PDB entry 7YIJ | electron microscopy, 3.80 A resolution | chains A and B of the 4 polymer chains in the assembly

== Chain A (and B) ==
Protein: Potassium voltage-gated channel subfamily H member 5
From: Homo sapiens
Notes: chain B of this document is another copy of the same molecule, construct and numbering; everything in this record applies to it too
UniProt: Q8NCM2 (KCNH5_HUMAN); residue numbers follow UniProt; this construct covers 1-988
Amino-acid sequence (988 residues; each row starts with the number of its first residue):
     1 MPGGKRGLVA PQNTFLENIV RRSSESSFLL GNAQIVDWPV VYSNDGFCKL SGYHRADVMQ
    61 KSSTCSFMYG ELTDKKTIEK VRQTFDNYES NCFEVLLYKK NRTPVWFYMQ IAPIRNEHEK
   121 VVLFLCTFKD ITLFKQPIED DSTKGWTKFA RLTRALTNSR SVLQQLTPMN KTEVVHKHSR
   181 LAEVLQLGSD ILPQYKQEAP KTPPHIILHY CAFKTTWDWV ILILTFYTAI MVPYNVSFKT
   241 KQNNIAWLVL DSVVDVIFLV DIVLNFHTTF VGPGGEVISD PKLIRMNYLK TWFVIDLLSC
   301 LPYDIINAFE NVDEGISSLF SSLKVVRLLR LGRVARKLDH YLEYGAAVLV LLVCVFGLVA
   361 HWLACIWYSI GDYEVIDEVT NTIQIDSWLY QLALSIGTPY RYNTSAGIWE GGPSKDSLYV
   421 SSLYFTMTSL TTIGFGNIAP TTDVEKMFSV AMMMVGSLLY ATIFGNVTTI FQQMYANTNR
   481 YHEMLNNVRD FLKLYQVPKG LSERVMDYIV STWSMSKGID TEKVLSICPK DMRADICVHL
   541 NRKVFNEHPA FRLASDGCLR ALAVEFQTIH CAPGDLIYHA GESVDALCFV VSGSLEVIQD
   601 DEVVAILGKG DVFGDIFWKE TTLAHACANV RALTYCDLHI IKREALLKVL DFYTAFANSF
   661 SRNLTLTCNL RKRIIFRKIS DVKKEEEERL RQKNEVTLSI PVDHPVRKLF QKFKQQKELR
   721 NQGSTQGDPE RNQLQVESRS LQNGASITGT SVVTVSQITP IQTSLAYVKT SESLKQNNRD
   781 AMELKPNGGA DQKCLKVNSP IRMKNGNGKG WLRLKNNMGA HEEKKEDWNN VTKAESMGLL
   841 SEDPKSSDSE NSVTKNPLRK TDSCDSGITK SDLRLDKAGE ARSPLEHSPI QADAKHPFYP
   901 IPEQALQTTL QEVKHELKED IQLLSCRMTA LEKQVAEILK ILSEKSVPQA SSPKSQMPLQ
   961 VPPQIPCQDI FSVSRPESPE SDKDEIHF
Not modelled in the structure: 1-10, 302-319, 404-407, 693-988
Bound ions: K+: Thr-432 (shared with Thr-432(B) of chain B; 1 residue of chain C; 1 residue of chain D)
Swiss-Prot annotation at these positions:
  - region: His-704 to Gln-715 (Calmodulin-binding), Thr-909 to Pro-948 (CAD (involved in subunit assembly))
  - motif: Thr-432 to Asn-437 (Selectivity filter)
  - binding site (a nucleoside 3',5'-cyclic phosphate): Ala-550 to Thr-667
  - modified residue: Ser-883 (Phosphoserine)
  - glycosylation: Asn-403 (N-linked (GlcNAc...) asparagine)
  - cross-link: Lys-785 (Glycyl lysine isopeptide (Lys-Gly) (interchain with G-Cter in ubiquitin))
  - natural variant: Ser-321 (S321N: In DEE112; uncertain significance), Lys-324 (K324E: In DEE112; uncertain significance), Arg-327 (R327H: In DEE112), Arg-333 (R333H: In DEE112), Ile-463 (I463T: In DEE112; uncertain significance), Thr-468 (T468P: In DEE112; uncertain significance), Phe-471 (F471S: In DEE112; uncertain significance)
  - mutagenesis: Lys-337 (K337A: Left-shifts the half-activation membrane potential), Thr-468 (T468A: Reduces the delayed rectifier potassium channel activity. Has little effect on the voltage sensitivity), Gln-472 (Q472A: Almost loss of the delayed rectifier potassium channel activity. Has little effect on the voltage sensitivity)

== How chain A and chain B interact ==
Residue-residue contacts - 110 pairs, chain A then chain B:
  Pro-11(A) with Pro-573(B); Leu-633(B)
  Gln-12(A) with Leu-633(B)
  Asn-13(A) with Ile-606(B); Leu-633(B)
  Leu-16(A) with Leu-607(B)
  Glu-17(A) with Thr-634(B)
  Leu-30(A) with Val-603(B), hydrophobic; Val-604(B); Ala-605(B); Ile-606(B), hydrophobic
  Asn-32(A) with Glu-602(B); Val-603(B), hydrogen bond (backbone-backbone)
  Ala-33(A) with Glu-602(B); Val-603(B); Phe-676(B); Lys-678(B)
  Gln-34(A) with Glu-602(B), hydrogen bond (backbone-side chain); Val-603(B), hydrogen bond (side chain-backbone); Phe-676(B); Arg-677(B); Lys-678(B)
  Ile-35(A) with Glu-602(B), hydrogen bond (backbone-side chain); Phe-676(B); Arg-677(B); Lys-678(B); Asp-681(B)
  Val-36(A) with Ile-675(B), hydrophobic; Phe-676(B), hydrogen bond (backbone-backbone); Arg-677(B); Lys-678(B)
  Asp-37(A) with Ile-675(B); Phe-676(B), hydrogen bond (backbone-backbone); Arg-677(B)
  Trp-38(A) with Ile-675(B); Phe-676(B); Arg-677(B)
  Pro-39(A) with Val-604(B), hydrophobic; Phe-676(B)
  Val-41(A) with Val-604(B)
  Arg-55(A) with Leu-666(B); Thr-667(B)
  Ala-56(A) with Thr-667(B)
  Gln-60(A) with Thr-667(B); Ile-674(B)
  Lys-61(A) with Lys-672(B); Ile-674(B); Ile-675(B)
  Asp-86(A) with Ile-679(B); Lys-683(B), salt bridge
  Tyr-195(A) with Ile-606(B)
  Gly-274(A) with Ser-514(B)
  Leu-342(A) with Arg-480(B)
  Glu-343(A) with Asn-477(B); Arg-480(B); Tyr-481(B), hydrogen bond (side chain-backbone); Met-484(B)
  Val-348(A) with Gln-473(B); Asn-477(B)
  Asp-386(A) with Ser-395(B); Ile-396(B)
  Phe-425(A) with Phe-435(B), hydrophobic
  Ser-429(A) with Ile-433(B)
  Thr-432(A) with Thr-432(B); Ile-433(B)
  Ile-433(A) with Ile-433(B)
  Gly-434(A) with Gly-434(B)
  Phe-435(A) with Phe-435(B)
  Gly-436(A) with Phe-435(B)
  Ala-439(A) with Asn-437(B)
  Pro-440(A) with Asn-437(B), hydrogen bond (backbone-side chain)
  Thr-441(A) with Ser-395(B); Ile-396(B)
  Asp-443(A) with Ser-417(B), hydrogen bond
  Lys-446(A) with Leu-392(B); Ser-421(B), hydrogen bond; Ile-438(B)
  Val-450(A) with Met-427(B), hydrophobic
  Met-453(A) with Tyr-424(B), hydrophobic; Met-427(B), hydrophobic; Thr-428(B); Ile-433(B), hydrophobic; Phe-435(B), hydrophobic
  Ser-457(A) with Tyr-460(B)
  Leu-458(A) with Asn-466(B)
  Tyr-460(A) with Tyr-460(B)
  Ala-461(A) with Val-467(B); Ile-470(B)
  Thr-462(A) with Ile-470(B)
  Phe-464(A) with Met-474(B)
  Gly-465(A) with Met-474(B); Asn-477(B)
  Val-467(A) with Met-474(B), hydrophobic
  Thr-468(A) with Met-474(B); Asn-477(B); Thr-478(B)
  Ile-519(A) with Asn-486(B); Arg-489(B); Asp-490(B)
  Pro-529(A) with Tyr-508(B)
  Lys-530(A) with Glu-582(B), salt bridge
  Asp-531(A) with Asp-575(B); Leu-576(B); His-579(B), salt bridge
  Gly-557(A) with Ala-580(B); Gly-581(B)
  Arg-560(A) with His-579(B), hydrogen bond
  Phe-652(A) with Ser-583(B); His-625(B)
  Tyr-653(A) with Gly-581(B)
Other interface residues (no listed pair), chain A (68 interface residues in all): Tyr-344, Gly-345, Ile-438, Met-447, Ser-449, Gln-472, Lys-517, Asp-520, Val-524, Met-532, His-539
Other interface residues (no listed pair), chain B (71 interface residues in all): Val-420, Thr-431, Phe-464, Tyr-475, Leu-485, Lys-493, Val-497, Met-515, Ser-594, Glu-596, Asp-601, Gly-608, Cys-668

== In short ==
Chain A and chain B form an interface of 68 and 71 residues respectively; the contacts include 11 hydrogen
bonds and 3 salt bridges. Among the polar pairs are Asp-86(A)/Lys-683(B), Lys-530(A)/Glu-582(B) and
Asp-531(A)/His-579(B).
Chain A and chain B are both Potassium voltage-gated channel subfamily H member 5 (Homo sapiens); the
structure, Human KCNH5 pore dilation but the non-conducting state, was determined by electron microscopy
together with 7YID, 7YIE, 7YIF, 7YIG and 7YIH from the same study.
